9L3J - chain A; structure by X-ray diffraction, 2.74 A resolution.

[Chain A]
Molecule: Glycoside hydrolase superfamily
From: Aspergillus oryzae RIB40
UniProtKB: I8IVP5 (I8IVP5_ASPO3); residue numbers follow UniProt; this construct covers 18-569
Chain sequence (648 residues; row label = number of the first residue in the row; numbers below 1 keep their minus sign (Met-70 is residue -70)):
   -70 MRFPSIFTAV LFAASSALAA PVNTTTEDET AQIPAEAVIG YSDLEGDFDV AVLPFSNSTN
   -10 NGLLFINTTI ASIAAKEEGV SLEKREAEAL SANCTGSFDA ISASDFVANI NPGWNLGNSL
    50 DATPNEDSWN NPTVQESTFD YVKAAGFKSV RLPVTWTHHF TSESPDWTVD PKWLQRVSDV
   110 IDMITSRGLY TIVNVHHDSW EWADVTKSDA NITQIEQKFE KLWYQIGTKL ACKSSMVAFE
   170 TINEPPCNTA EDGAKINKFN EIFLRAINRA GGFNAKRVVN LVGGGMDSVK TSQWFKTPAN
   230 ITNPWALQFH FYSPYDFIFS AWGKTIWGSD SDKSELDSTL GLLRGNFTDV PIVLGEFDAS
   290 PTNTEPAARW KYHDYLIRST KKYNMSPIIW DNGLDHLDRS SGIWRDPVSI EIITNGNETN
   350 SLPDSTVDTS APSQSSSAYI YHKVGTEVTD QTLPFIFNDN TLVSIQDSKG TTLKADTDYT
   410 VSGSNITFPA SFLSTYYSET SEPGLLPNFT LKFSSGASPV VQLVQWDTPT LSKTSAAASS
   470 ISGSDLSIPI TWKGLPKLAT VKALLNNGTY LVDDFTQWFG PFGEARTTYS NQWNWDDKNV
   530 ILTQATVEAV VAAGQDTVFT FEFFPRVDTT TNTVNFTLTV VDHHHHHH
Unresolved in the structure: -70 to 20, 570-577
Differences from the reference sequence: initiating methionine (-70); expression tag (-69 to 17, 570-577)
Disulfides: Cys23-Cys161
Covalently attached groups: N-acetylglucosamine (NAG) linked to Asn140, Asn275, Asn414, Asn496, Asn564; alpha-D-mannopyranose (MAN) linked to Ser364; glycan linked to Asn437

[Overview]
Covalently linked alpha-D-mannopyranose: at Ser364. Covalently linked N-acetylglucosamine: at Asn140, Asn275,
Asn414, Asn496 and Asn564.
Chain A is Glycoside hydrolase superfamily (Aspergillus oryzae RIB40); the structure, Crystal structure of
endo-processive xyloglucanase Xeg5A from Aspergillus oryzae with GXG, was determined by X-ray diffraction,
deposited together with 9L3D, 9L3O and 9L3P.
